Entry 8SKU (electron microscopy, 3.20 A resolution); this record covers chains E and C of the 8 polymer chains in the assembly.

== Chain E ==
Protein: Secretory component
From: Homo sapiens
Reference sequence: P01833 (PIGR_HUMAN); residues 1-547 here correspond to UniProt positions 19-565 (UniProt number = residue number + 18)
Chain sequence (553 residues; numbered 1 to 553; the number before each row is that of its first residue):
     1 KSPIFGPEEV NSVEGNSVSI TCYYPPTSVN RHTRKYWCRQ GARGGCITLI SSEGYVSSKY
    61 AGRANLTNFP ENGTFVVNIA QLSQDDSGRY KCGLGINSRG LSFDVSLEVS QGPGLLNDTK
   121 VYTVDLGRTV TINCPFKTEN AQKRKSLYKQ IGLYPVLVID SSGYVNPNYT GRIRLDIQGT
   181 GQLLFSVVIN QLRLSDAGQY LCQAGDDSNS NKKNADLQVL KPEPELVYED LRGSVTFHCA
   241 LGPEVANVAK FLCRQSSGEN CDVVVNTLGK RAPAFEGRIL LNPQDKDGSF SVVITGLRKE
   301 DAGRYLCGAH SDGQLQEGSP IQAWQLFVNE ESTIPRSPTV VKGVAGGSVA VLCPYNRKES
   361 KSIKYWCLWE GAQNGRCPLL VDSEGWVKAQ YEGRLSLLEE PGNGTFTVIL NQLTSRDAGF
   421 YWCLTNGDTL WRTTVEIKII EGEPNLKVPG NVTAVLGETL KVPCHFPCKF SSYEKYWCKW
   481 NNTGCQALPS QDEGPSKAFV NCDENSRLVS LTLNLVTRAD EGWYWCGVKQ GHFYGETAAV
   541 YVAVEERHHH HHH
Unresolved in the structure: 1, 491-501, 547-553
Construct notes: expression tag (548-553)
Curated features (UniProtKB/Swiss-Prot):
  - glycosylation (N-linked (GlcNAc...) asparagine): N65, N72, N117, N168, N403, N451 (complex), N481
Cystine bridges: C22-C92, C38-C46, C134-C202, C239-C307, C253-C261, C464-C526, C478-C485
Covalent attachments: N-acetylglucosamine (NAG) linked to N65, N72, N403, N451

== Chain C ==
Protein: Immunoglobulin heavy constant alpha 1
From: Homo sapiens
Reference sequence: P01876 (IGHA1_HUMAN); residues 120-472 here correspond to UniProt positions 1-353 (UniProt number = residue number - 119)
Chain sequence (353 residues; each row starts with the number of its first residue):
   120 ASPTSPKVFP LSLCSTQPDG NVVIACLVQG FFPQEPLSVT WSESGQGVTA RNFPPSQDAS
   180 GDLYTTSSQL TLPATQCLAG KSVTCHVKHY TNPSQDVTVP CPVPSTPPTP SPSTPPTPSP
   240 SCCHPRLSLH RPALEDLLLG SEANLTCTLT GLRDASGVTF TWTPSSGKSA VQGPPERDLC
   300 GCYSVSSVLP GCAEPWNHGK TFTCTAAYPE SKTPLTATLS KSGNTFRPEV HLLPPPSEEL
   360 ALNELVTLTC LARGFSPKDV LVRWLQGSQE LPREKYLTWA SRQEPSQGTT TFAVTSILRV
   420 AAEDWKKGDT FSCMVGHEAL PLAFTQKTID RLAGKPTHVN VSVVMAEVDG TCY
Unresolved in the structure: 120-241
Curated features (UniProtKB/Swiss-Prot):
  - glycosylation: S224 (O-linked (GalNAc...) serine), T225 (O-linked (GalNAc...) threonine), T228 (O-linked (GalNAc...) threonine), S230 (O-linked (GalNAc...) serine), S232 (O-linked (GalNAc...) serine), T233 (O-linked (GalNAc...) threonine), T236 (O-linked (GalNAc...) threonine), S238 (O-linked (GalNAc...) serine), S240 (O-linked (GalNAc...) serine), N263 (N-linked (GlcNAc...) (complex) asparagine)
Cystine bridges: C266-C323, C369-C432
Covalent attachments: N-acetylglucosamine (NAG) linked to N263
Reported in the primary citation:
  - specificity-determining residues: R346, L441 (by similarity / conservation)

== How chain E and chain C interact ==
Pairs across the interface (8; chain E residue first):
  G95(E) - Y472(C)
  I96(E) - Y472(C)
  R99(E) - D468(C)
  R99(E) - C471(C)
  R99(E) - Y472(C)
  C468(E) - C311(C)  disulfide
  K469(E) - S260(C)
  S506(E) - C311(C)
Other interface residues (no listed pair), chain E (8 interface residues in all): L94, L101
Other interface residues (no listed pair), chain C (8 interface residues in all): G259, G310, T470
Disulfides between the chains: C468(E)-C311(C)

== In short ==
Chain E and chain C each contribute 8 residues to their interface, with 1 disulfide bond. N-acetylglucosamine
is covalently linked to N65(E), N72(E), N403(E) and N451(E). Covalently linked N-acetylglucosamine: at
N263(C). From the paper: specificity determinants R346(C) and L441(C).
Here chain E is Secretory component and chain C is Immunoglobulin heavy constant alpha 1, both from Homo
sapiens. Entry 8SKU (Structure of human SIgA1 in complex with human CD89 (FcaR1)) was determined by electron
microscopy together with 8SKV from the same study.
